5J6C - chains A and B; structure by X-ray diffraction, 2.10 A resolution.

== Chain A (and B) ==
Molecule: Putative reductase
From: Peptoclostridium difficile (strain R20291)
Notes: chain B of this document is another copy of the same molecule, construct and numbering; everything in this record applies to it too
UniProt: C9YJL7 (C9YJL7_PEPDR); residue numbers follow UniProt; this construct covers 1-179
Sequence (201 residues; each row starts with the number of its first residue; numbers below 1 keep their minus sign (Met-21 is residue -21)):
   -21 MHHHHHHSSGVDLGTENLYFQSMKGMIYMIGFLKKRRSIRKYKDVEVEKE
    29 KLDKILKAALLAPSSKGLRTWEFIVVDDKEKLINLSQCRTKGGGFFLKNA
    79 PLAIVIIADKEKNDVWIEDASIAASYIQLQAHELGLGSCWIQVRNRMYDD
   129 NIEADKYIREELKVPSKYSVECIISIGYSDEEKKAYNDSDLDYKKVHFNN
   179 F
Disordered / not traced: -21 to 6
Construct notes: initiating methionine (-21); expression tag (-20 to 0)
Ligand contacts:
  - FMN (flavin mononucleotide), molecule 1: Arg14, Arg15, Ser16, Arg18, Arg67, Gly71, Phe74, Cys117, Trp118, Ile119, Gln120, Tyr164
  - FMN, molecule 2: Pro41, Ser42, Ser43, Lys44, Gly45, Glu96, Asp97, Ile100

== Chain A / chain B interface ==
Pairs across the interface (130; chain A residue first):
  Met7(A) - Leu107(B)  hydrophobic
  Met7(A) - Gln108(B)
  Met7(A) - Glu111(B)
  Ile8(A) - Lys32(B)
  Ile8(A) - Lys35(B)
  Ile8(A) - Leu39(B)  hydrophobic
  Ile8(A) - Gln108(B)
  Leu11(A) - Ala36(B)  hydrophobic
  Leu11(A) - Tyr104(B)  hydrophobic
  Lys12(A) - Leu39(B)
  Arg14(A) - Leu39(B)
  Arg14(A) - Pro41(B)
  Arg14(A) - Tyr104(B)
  Lys32(A) - Ile8(B)
  Leu34(A) - Val174(B)  hydrophobic
  Lys35(A) - Ile8(B)
  Lys35(A) - Asp166(B)  salt bridge
  Lys35(A) - Leu169(B)
  Lys35(A) - Tyr171(B)
  Ala36(A) - Ile8(B)
  Ala36(A) - Leu11(B)  hydrophobic
  Leu38(A) - Leu169(B)  hydrophobic
  Leu38(A) - Asp170(B)
  Leu38(A) - Tyr171(B)  hydrophobic
  Leu39(A) - Lys12(B)
  Leu39(A) - Arg14(B)
  Leu39(A) - Tyr164(B)  hydrophobic
  Leu39(A) - Leu169(B)  hydrophobic
  Pro41(A) - Arg14(B)
  Arg47(A) - Asp168(B)  hydrogen bond (side chain-backbone)
  Arg47(A) - Lys173(B)  hydrogen bond (backbone-side chain)
  Trp49(A) - Lys173(B)  hydrogen bond (backbone-side chain)
  Glu50(A) - Lys173(B)  salt bridge
  Glu50(A) - His175(B)  salt bridge
  Phe51(A) - Lys173(B)  hydrogen bond (backbone-backbone)
  Phe51(A) - Val174(B)
  Phe51(A) - His175(B)  hydrogen bond (backbone-backbone)
  Ile52(A) - His175(B)
  Ile52(A) - Asn178(B)
  Val53(A) - Val174(B)  hydrophobic
  Val53(A) - His175(B)  hydrogen bond (backbone-backbone)
  Val53(A) - Phe176(B)
  Val53(A) - Asn177(B)  hydrogen bond (backbone-backbone)
  Val54(A) - Asn177(B)
  Asp55(A) - Asn177(B)  hydrogen bond (backbone-side chain)
  Asp56(A) - Asn177(B)  hydrogen bond (backbone-side chain)
  Lys59(A) - Asn177(B)  hydrogen bond (side chain-backbone)
  Lys59(A) - Asn178(B)  hydrogen bond
  Ile85(A) - Phe179(B)  hydrophobic
  Asp92(A) - Arg122(B)  hydrogen bond (backbone-side chain)
  Asp92(A) - Asn123(B)
  Asp92(A) - Arg124(B)  salt bridge
  Val93(A) - Gln120(B)
  Val93(A) - Arg122(B)
  Val93(A) - Arg124(B)
  Ile95(A) - Ile95(B)  hydrophobic
  Ile95(A) - Glu96(B)
  Glu96(A) - Ile95(B)
  Glu96(A) - Ser99(B)
  Glu96(A) - Trp118(B)
  Glu96(A) - Gln120(B)  hydrogen bond
  Glu96(A) - Arg122(B)  salt bridge
  Glu96(A) - Glu149(B)
  Ser99(A) - Glu96(B)
  Ser99(A) - Ser99(B)
  Ile100(A) - Trp118(B)  hydrophobic
  Ser103(A) - Ser103(B)  hydrogen bond
  Tyr104(A) - Leu11(B)  hydrophobic
  Tyr104(A) - Arg14(B)
  Tyr104(A) - Leu107(B)
  Leu107(A) - Tyr104(B)
  Leu107(A) - Leu107(B)  hydrophobic
  Gln108(A) - Met7(B)
  Gln108(A) - Ile8(B)
  Glu111(A) - Met7(B)
  Trp118(A) - Glu96(B)
  Trp118(A) - Ile100(B)  hydrophobic
  Gln120(A) - Val93(B)
  Gln120(A) - Glu96(B)  hydrogen bond
  Arg122(A) - Asp92(B)
  Arg122(A) - Glu96(B)  salt bridge
  Asn123(A) - Asp92(B)  hydrogen bond (side chain-backbone)
  Arg124(A) - Asn91(B)
  Arg124(A) - Asp92(B)  salt bridge
  Arg124(A) - Val93(B)
  Glu139(A) - Asn178(B)
  Leu140(A) - Asn178(B)
  Leu140(A) - Phe179(B)  hydrogen bond (backbone-backbone)
  Lys141(A) - Phe179(B)
  Pro143(A) - Phe179(B)
  Tyr146(A) - Phe179(B)  hydrophobic
  Glu149(A) - Glu96(B)
  Tyr164(A) - Leu39(B)  hydrophobic
  Tyr164(A) - Arg47(B)
  Asp166(A) - Lys35(B)  salt bridge
  Asp168(A) - Arg47(B)  hydrogen bond (backbone-side chain)
  Leu169(A) - Lys35(B)
  Leu169(A) - Leu38(B)  hydrophobic
  Leu169(A) - Leu39(B)  hydrophobic
  Asp170(A) - Leu38(B)
  Asp170(A) - Arg47(B)  salt bridge
  Tyr171(A) - Lys35(B)
  Tyr171(A) - Leu38(B)  hydrophobic
  Lys172(A) - Glu50(B)
  Lys173(A) - Arg47(B)  hydrogen bond (side chain-backbone)
  Lys173(A) - Trp49(B)  hydrogen bond (side chain-backbone)
  Lys173(A) - Glu50(B)  salt bridge
  Lys173(A) - Phe51(B)  hydrogen bond (backbone-backbone)
  Val174(A) - Leu34(B)  hydrophobic
  Val174(A) - Phe51(B)
  His175(A) - Glu50(B)  salt bridge
  His175(A) - Phe51(B)  hydrogen bond (backbone-backbone)
  His175(A) - Ile52(B)
  His175(A) - Val53(B)  hydrogen bond (backbone-backbone)
  Phe176(A) - Val53(B)
  Asn177(A) - Val53(B)  hydrogen bond (backbone-backbone)
  Asn177(A) - Val54(B)
  Asn177(A) - Asp55(B)  hydrogen bond (side chain-backbone)
  Asn177(A) - Asp56(B)  hydrogen bond (side chain-backbone)
  Asn177(A) - Lys59(B)
  Asn177(A) - Leu140(B)
  Asn178(A) - Lys59(B)  hydrogen bond
  Asn178(A) - Glu139(B)
  Asn178(A) - Leu140(B)
  Asn178(A) - Lys141(B)  hydrogen bond
  Phe179(A) - Ile85(B)  hydrophobic
  Phe179(A) - Leu140(B)  hydrogen bond (backbone-backbone)
  Phe179(A) - Lys141(B)
  Phe179(A) - Pro143(B)
  Phe179(A) - Tyr146(B)
Also at the interface, not in a pair above, chain A (63 interface residues in all): Phe10, Leu30, Thr48, Val142
Also at the interface, not in a pair above, chain B (64 interface residues in all): Leu30, Ser43, Thr48, Val142, Lys172

== Overview ==
The interface between chain A and chain B involves 63 residues on one side and 64 on the other; the contacts
include 29 hydrogen bonds and 11 salt bridges. Polar pairs include Lys35(A)-Asp166(B), Glu50(A)-Lys173(B) and
Glu50(A)-His175(B). Chain A binds flavin mononucleotide.
Both chains are Putative reductase (Peptoclostridium difficile (strain R20291)). Entry 5J6C (FMN-dependent
Nitroreductase (CDR20291_0767) from Clostridium difficile R20291) was determined by X-ray diffraction together
with 5J62 from the same study.
